8U0U - chains A and C of the 4 polymer chains in the assembly; structure by electron microscopy, 3.04 A resolution.

[Chain A]
Name: Helicase/UvrB N-terminal domain-containing protein
Source organism: Vibrio cholerae
Reference sequence: B9TSM3 (B9TSM3_VIBCL); residues 1-1190 here correspond to UniProt positions 31-1220 (UniProt number = residue number + 30)
Amino-acid sequence (1190 residues; row label = number of the first residue in the row):
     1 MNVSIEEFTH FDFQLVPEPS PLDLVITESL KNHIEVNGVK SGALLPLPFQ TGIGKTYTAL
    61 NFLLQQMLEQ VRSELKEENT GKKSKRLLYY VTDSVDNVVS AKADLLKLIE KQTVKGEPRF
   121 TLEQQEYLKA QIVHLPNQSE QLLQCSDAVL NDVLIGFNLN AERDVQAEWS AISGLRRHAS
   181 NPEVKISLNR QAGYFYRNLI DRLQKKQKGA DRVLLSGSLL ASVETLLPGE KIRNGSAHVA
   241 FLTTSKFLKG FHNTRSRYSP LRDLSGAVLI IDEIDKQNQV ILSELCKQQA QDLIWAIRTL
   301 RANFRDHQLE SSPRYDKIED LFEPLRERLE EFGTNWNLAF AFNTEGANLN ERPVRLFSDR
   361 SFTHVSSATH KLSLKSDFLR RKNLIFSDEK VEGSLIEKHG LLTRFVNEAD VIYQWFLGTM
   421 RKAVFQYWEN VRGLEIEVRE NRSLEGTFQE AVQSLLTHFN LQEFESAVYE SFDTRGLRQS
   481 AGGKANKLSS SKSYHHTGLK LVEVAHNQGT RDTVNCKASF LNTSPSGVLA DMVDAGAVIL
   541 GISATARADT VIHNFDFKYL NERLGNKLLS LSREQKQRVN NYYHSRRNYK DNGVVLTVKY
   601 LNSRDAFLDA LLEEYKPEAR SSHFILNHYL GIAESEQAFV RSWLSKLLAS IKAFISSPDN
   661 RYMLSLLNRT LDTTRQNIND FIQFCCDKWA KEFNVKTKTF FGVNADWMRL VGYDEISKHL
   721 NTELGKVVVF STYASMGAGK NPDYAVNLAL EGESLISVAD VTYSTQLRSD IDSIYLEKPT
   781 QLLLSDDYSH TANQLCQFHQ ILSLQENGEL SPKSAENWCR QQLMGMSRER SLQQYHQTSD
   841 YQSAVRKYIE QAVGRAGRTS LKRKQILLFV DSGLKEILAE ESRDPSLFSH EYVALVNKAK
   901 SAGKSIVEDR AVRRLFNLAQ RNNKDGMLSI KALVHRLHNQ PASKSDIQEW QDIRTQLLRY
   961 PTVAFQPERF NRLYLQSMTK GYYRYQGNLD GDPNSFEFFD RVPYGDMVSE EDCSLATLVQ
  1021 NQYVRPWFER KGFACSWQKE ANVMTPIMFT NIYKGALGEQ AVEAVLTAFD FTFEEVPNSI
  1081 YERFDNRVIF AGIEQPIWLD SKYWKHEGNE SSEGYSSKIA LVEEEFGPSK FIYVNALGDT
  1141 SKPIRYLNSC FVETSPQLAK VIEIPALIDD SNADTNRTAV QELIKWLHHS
Unresolved in the structure: 346-349, 389-401, 435-443, 475-488, 762-765, 903-909, 1103-1111, 1170-1173

[Chain C]
Molecule: 11-nt DNA strand
Sequence (11 nucleotides; row label = number of the first residue in the row):
    10 TTATTTTTTT T

[Interface between chain A and chain C]
Pairs across the interface - 52 pairs, chain A then chain C:
  Asp93(A) with DT17(C), sugar contact
  Ser94(A) with DT17(C), hydrogen bond to the phosphate
  Val95(A) with DT17(C), hydrogen bond to the phosphate; DT18(C), phosphate contact
  Asn137(A) with DT18(C), hydrogen bond to the phosphate; DT19(C), phosphate contact
  Gln138(A) with DT19(C), hydrogen bond to the phosphate; DT20(C), phosphate contact
  Tyr194(A) with DT20(C), base contact
  Arg197(A) with DT20(C), phosphate contact
  Thr243(A) with DT17(C), hydrogen bond to the phosphate; DT18(C), hydrogen bond to the phosphate
  Ser245(A) with DT18(C), hydrogen bond to the sugar
  Lys246(A) with DT18(C), sugar contact; DT19(C), salt bridge to the phosphate
  Lys249(A) with DT18(C), hydrogen bond to the base; DT19(C), sugar contact
  Arg257(A) with DT19(C), salt bridge to the phosphate
  Lys287(A) with DT17(C), base contact; DT18(C), base contact
  Phe639(A) with DA12(C), stacking on the base
  Asn668(A) with DT13(C), sugar contact; DT14(C), sugar contact
  Arg669(A) with DT13(C), salt bridge to the phosphate; DT14(C), phosphate contact
  Thr670(A) with DT14(C), hydrogen bond to the phosphate
  Arg675(A) with DT14(C), salt bridge to the phosphate
  Asn704(A) with DT15(C), phosphate contact
  Ala705(A) with DT15(C), hydrogen bond to the phosphate; DT16(C), phosphate contact
  Arg709(A) with DT16(C), salt bridge to the phosphate
  Thr732(A) with DT14(C), phosphate contact
  Ala734(A) with DT14(C), base contact; DT15(C), phosphate contact
  Ser735(A) with DT15(C), phosphate contact
  Ala738(A) with DT16(C), phosphate contact
  Thr780(A) with DA12(C), phosphate contact; DT13(C), phosphate contact
  Gln781(A) with DA12(C), sugar contact; DT13(C), hydrogen bond to the base
  Ser785(A) with DT13(C), hydrogen bond to the base
  Asp787(A) with DT15(C), hydrogen bond to the base
  Arg828(A) with DT13(C), hydrogen bond to the base
  Glu829(A) with DT10(C), base contact; DT11(C), base contact
  Arg830(A) with DT10(C), base contact
  Leu832(A) with DT11(C), phosphate contact; DA12(C), phosphate contact
  Gln833(A) with DT10(C), hydrogen bond to the sugar; DT11(C), sugar contact
  His836(A) with DT11(C), salt bridge to the phosphate; DA12(C), phosphate contact
Other interface residues (no listed pair), chain A (37 interface residues in all): Asp96, Gly250

[In short]
The interface between chain A and chain C involves 37 residues on one side and 11 on the other; the contacts
include 15 hydrogen bonds, 6 salt bridges and 1 aromatic stacking contact. Polar pairs include
Lys249(A)-DT18(C), Gln781(A)-DT13(C) and Ser785(A)-DT13(C).
Chain A is Helicase/UvrB N-terminal domain-containing protein (Vibrio cholerae) and chain C is an 11-nt DNA
strand; the structure, DdmD dimer in complex with ssDNA, was determined by electron microscopy (same
publication as 8U0W, 8U3K, 8U0J and 9BQV).
